4PCB - chains A and B; structure by X-ray diffraction, 2.50 A resolution.

[Chain A]
Name: TrwC
Source organism: Escherichia coli
UniProt: Q47673 (Q47673_ECOLX); residue numbers follow UniProt; this construct covers 1-293
Sequence (293 residues; row label = number of the first residue in the row):
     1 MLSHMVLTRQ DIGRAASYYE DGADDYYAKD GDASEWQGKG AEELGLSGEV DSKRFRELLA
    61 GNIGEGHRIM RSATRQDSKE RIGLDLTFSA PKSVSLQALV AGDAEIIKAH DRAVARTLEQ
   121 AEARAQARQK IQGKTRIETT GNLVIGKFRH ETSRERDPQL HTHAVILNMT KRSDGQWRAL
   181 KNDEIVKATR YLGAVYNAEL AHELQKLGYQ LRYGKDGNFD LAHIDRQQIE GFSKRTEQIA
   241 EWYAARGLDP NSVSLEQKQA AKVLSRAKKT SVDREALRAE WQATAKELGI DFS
Unresolved in the structure: 20-32
Reported in the primary citation:
  - binding site for the 24-nt DNA strand: Lys262
  - binding site for the 24-nt DNA strand (chain B): Met1, Ser89, Pro91, Gln159

[Chain B]
Molecule: 24-nt DNA strand
Sequence (24 nucleotides; row label = number of the first residue in the row):
     3 GCACCGAAAG GTGCGTATTC TTGG
Unresolved in the structure: 11, 26

[Interface between chain A and chain B]
Residue-residue contacts (81; chain A residue first):
  Met1(A) - DT21(B)  phosphate contact
  Met1(A) - DC22(B)  base contact
  Met1(A) - DT23(B)  hydrogen bond to the base
  Leu2(A) - DT21(B)  base contact
  Ser3(A) - DG25(B)  hydrogen bond to the base
  His4(A) - DA19(B)  hydrogen bond to the phosphate
  His4(A) - DT20(B)  salt bridge to the phosphate
  Val6(A) - DT18(B)  base contact
  Arg71(A) - DT14(B)  sugar contact
  Arg71(A) - DG15(B)  phosphate contact
  Ser72(A) - DC7(B)  sugar contact
  Ser72(A) - DG8(B)  sugar contact
  Ala73(A) - DC7(B)  base contact
  Ala73(A) - DG12(B)  base contact
  Ala73(A) - DG13(B)  hydrogen bond to the base
  Ala73(A) - DT14(B)  sugar contact
  Thr74(A) - DC7(B)  sugar contact
  Thr74(A) - DT14(B)  phosphate contact
  Arg75(A) - DA5(B)  sugar contact
  Arg75(A) - DC6(B)  hydrogen bond to the sugar
  Arg75(A) - DC7(B)  sugar contact
  Arg75(A) - DG15(B)  base contact
  Gln76(A) - DC7(B)  hydrogen bond to the phosphate
  Asp77(A) - DC7(B)  hydrogen bond to the phosphate
  Ser78(A) - DG15(B)  phosphate contact
  Lys79(A) - DG15(B)  phosphate contact
  Lys79(A) - DC16(B)  hydrogen bond to the phosphate
  Arg81(A) - DC16(B)  salt bridge to the phosphate
  Ser89(A) - DT23(B)  hydrogen bond to the base
  Ser89(A) - DG25(B)  hydrogen bond to the base
  Ala90(A) - DT23(B)  base contact
  Pro91(A) - DT23(B)  base contact
  Lys92(A) - DT23(B)  hydrogen bond to the sugar
  Lys92(A) - DT24(B)  salt bridge to the phosphate
  Arg128(A) - DG3(B)  hydrogen bond to the base
  Arg128(A) - DT14(B)  base contact
  Arg128(A) - DG15(B)  hydrogen bond to the base
  Arg128(A) - DC16(B)  base contact
  Gln129(A) - DG13(B)  phosphate contact
  Lys130(A) - DG12(B)  phosphate contact
  Lys130(A) - DG13(B)  hydrogen bond to the phosphate
  Ile131(A) - DG12(B)  phosphate contact
  Gln132(A) - DG12(B)  hydrogen bond to the phosphate
  Gly133(A) - DG12(B)  hydrogen bond to the phosphate
  Ser153(A) - DT24(B)  hydrogen bond to the phosphate
  Ser153(A) - DG25(B)  hydrogen bond to the phosphate
  Arg154(A) - DG25(B)  phosphate contact
  Asp157(A) - DT24(B)  phosphate contact
  Gln159(A) - DT23(B)  hydrogen bond to the base
  Gln159(A) - DT24(B)  sugar contact
  Gln159(A) - DG25(B)  base contact
  His163(A) - DG25(B)  sugar contact
  Asn168(A) - DG15(B)  hydrogen bond to the phosphate
  Arg172(A) - DG13(B)  salt bridge to the phosphate
  Arg178(A) - DG13(B)  salt bridge to the phosphate
  Arg178(A) - DT14(B)  phosphate contact
  Ala179(A) - DT14(B)  hydrogen bond to the phosphate
  Asn182(A) - DG17(B)  base contact
  Asn182(A) - DT18(B)  hydrogen bond to the base
  Asp183(A) - DG17(B)  hydrogen bond to the base
  Asp183(A) - DT18(B)  base contact
  Val186(A) - DT18(B)  base contact
  Val186(A) - DA19(B)  sugar contact
  Lys187(A) - DT18(B)  phosphate contact
  Lys187(A) - DA19(B)  phosphate contact
  Thr189(A) - DT20(B)  phosphate contact
  Arg190(A) - DT20(B)  base contact
  Gly193(A) - DT21(B)  base contact
  Lys215(A) - DT23(B)  salt bridge to the phosphate
  Asp216(A) - DT21(B)  sugar contact
  Asn218(A) - DT21(B)  hydrogen bond to the base
  Asn218(A) - DT23(B)  base contact
  Ser233(A) - DT23(B)  sugar contact
  Ser233(A) - DT24(B)  phosphate contact
  Arg235(A) - DT24(B)  sugar contact
  Arg235(A) - DG25(B)  salt bridge to the phosphate
  Thr236(A) - DT23(B)  sugar contact
  Thr236(A) - DT24(B)  hydrogen bond to the phosphate
  Ile239(A) - DT24(B)  base contact
  Lys258(A) - DT20(B)  phosphate contact
  Lys258(A) - DT21(B)  phosphate contact
Also at the interface, not in a pair above, chain A (56 interface residues in all): Tyr18, Thr87, Ala194, Asp220, Ile229, Phe232, Lys234
Also at the interface, not in a pair above, chain B (20 interface residues in all): DA10

[In short]
56 residues of chain A face 20 of chain B across their interface; the contacts include 25 hydrogen bonds and 7
salt bridges. Polar pairs include Met1(A)-DT23(B), Ser3(A)-DG25(B) and Ala73(A)-DG13(B). From the paper: a
binding site for the 24-nt DNA strand (chain B) at Met1(A), Ser89(A) and Pro91(A) among others; a binding site
for the 24-nt DNA strand at Lys262(A).
Here chain A is TrwC (Escherichia coli) and chain B is a 24-nt DNA strand. Entry 4PCB (Conjugative Relaxase
TrwC in complex with mutant OriT Dna) was determined by X-ray diffraction.
